PDB entry 5J6G | X-ray diffraction, 3.30 A resolution | chains B and G of the 4 polymer chains in the assembly

# Chain B
Name: Beta-2-microglobulin
From: Mus musculus
Reference sequence: P01887 (B2MG_MOUSE); residues 1-99 here correspond to UniProt positions 21-119 (UniProt number = residue number + 20)
Chain sequence (100 residues; row label = number of the first residue in the row; numbering starts at 0):
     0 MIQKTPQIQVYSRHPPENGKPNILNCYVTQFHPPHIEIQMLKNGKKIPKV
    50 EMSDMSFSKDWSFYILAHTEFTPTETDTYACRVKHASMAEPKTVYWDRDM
Not modelled in the structure: 0
Differences from the reference sequence: initiating methionine (0)
Cystine bridges: Cys25-Cys80

# Chain G
Name: Killer cell lectin-like receptor 3
From: Mus musculus
Reference sequence: Q64329 (KLRA3_MOUSE); residue numbers follow UniProt; this construct covers 136-266
Chain sequence (132 residues; row label = number of the first residue in the row):
   135 MSSRDTGRGVKYWFCYSTKCYYFIMNKTTWSGCKANCQHYSVPILKIEDE
   185 DELKFLQRHVIPENYWIGLSYDKKKKEWAWIDNGPSKLDMKIRKMNFKSR
   235 GCVFLSKARIEDIDCNIPYYCICGKKLDKFPD
Not modelled in the structure: 135-143, 266
Differences from the reference sequence: initiating methionine (135)
Curated features (UniProtKB/Swiss-Prot):
  - region: Trp147 to Ser151 (Involved in dimerization), Asn160 to Thr162 (Implicated in MHC class I binding), Ile195, Pro196 (Implicated in MHC class I binding), Lys207, Lys208 (Implicated in MHC class I binding), Met224 to Ser233 (Implicated in MHC class I binding), Ser240 to Glu245 (Implicated in MHC class I binding)
  - glycosylation: Asn160 (N-linked (GlcNAc...) asparagine)
Cystine bridges: Cys149-Cys154, Cys167-Cys255, Cys171-Cys257, Cys236-Cys249

# Chain B / chain G interface
Contacting residue pairs - 11 pairs, chain B then chain G:
  Lys3(B) - Lys161(G)
  Lys3(B) - Glu197(G)  salt bridge
  Lys3(B) - Asn198(G)
  Gln29(B) - Ile251(G)
  Gln29(B) - Pro252(G)
  Lys58(B) - Arg243(G)  hydrogen bond (backbone-side chain)
  Lys58(B) - Ile247(G)
  Asp59(B) - Asn198(G)
  Asp59(B) - Ile247(G)
  Asp59(B) - Tyr253(G)  hydrogen bond
  Trp60(B) - Arg243(G)
Also at the interface, not in a pair above, chain B (6 interface residues in all): Ser57
Also at the interface, not in a pair above, chain G (9 interface residues in all): Phe238

# Overview
The interface between chain B and chain G involves 6 residues on one side and 9 on the other, with 2 hydrogen
bonds and 1 salt bridge. Polar pairs include Lys3(B)-Glu197(G), Lys58(B)-Arg243(G) and Asp59(B)-Tyr253(G).
Chain B is Beta-2-microglobulin and chain G is Killer cell lectin-like receptor 3, both from Mus musculus; the
structure, Recognition of the MHC class Ib molecule H2-Q10 by the natural killer cell receptor Ly49C, was
determined by X-ray diffraction (same publication as 5J6H).
